Entry 1TBY (X-ray diffraction, 1.77 A resolution); this record covers chain A.

[Chain A]
Protein: Human lysozyme
Organism: Homo sapiens
Notes: EC 3.2.1.17
Reference sequence: P61626 (LYSC_HUMAN); residues 1-130 here correspond to UniProt positions 19-148 (UniProt number = residue number + 18)
Sequence (130 residues; each row starts with the number of its first residue):
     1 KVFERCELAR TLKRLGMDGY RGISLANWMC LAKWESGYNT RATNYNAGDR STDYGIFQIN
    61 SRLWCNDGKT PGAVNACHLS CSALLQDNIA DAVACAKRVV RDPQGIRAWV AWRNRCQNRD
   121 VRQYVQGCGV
Sequence notes: conflict L63 (Tyr81 in P61626)
Disulfide bonds: C6-C128, C30-C116, C65-C81, C77-C95

[In short]
Chain A is Human lysozyme (Homo sapiens); the structure, Dissection of the functional role of structural
elements of tyrosine-63 in the catalytic action of human ..., was determined by X-ray diffraction together
with 1TAY, 1TCY and 1TDY from the same study.
